Entry 2IGN (X-ray diffraction, 1.65 A resolution); this record covers chains B and D of the 4 polymer chains in the assembly.

== Chain B (and D) ==
Name: Pyranose oxidase
From: Trametes ochracea
Notes: EC 1.1.3.10; chain D of this document is another copy of the same molecule, construct and numbering; everything in this record applies to it too
Reference sequence: Q7ZA32 (Q7ZA32_TRAOC); numbering as in UniProt (aligned over 1-623)
Amino-acid sequence (623 residues; each row starts with the number of its first residue):
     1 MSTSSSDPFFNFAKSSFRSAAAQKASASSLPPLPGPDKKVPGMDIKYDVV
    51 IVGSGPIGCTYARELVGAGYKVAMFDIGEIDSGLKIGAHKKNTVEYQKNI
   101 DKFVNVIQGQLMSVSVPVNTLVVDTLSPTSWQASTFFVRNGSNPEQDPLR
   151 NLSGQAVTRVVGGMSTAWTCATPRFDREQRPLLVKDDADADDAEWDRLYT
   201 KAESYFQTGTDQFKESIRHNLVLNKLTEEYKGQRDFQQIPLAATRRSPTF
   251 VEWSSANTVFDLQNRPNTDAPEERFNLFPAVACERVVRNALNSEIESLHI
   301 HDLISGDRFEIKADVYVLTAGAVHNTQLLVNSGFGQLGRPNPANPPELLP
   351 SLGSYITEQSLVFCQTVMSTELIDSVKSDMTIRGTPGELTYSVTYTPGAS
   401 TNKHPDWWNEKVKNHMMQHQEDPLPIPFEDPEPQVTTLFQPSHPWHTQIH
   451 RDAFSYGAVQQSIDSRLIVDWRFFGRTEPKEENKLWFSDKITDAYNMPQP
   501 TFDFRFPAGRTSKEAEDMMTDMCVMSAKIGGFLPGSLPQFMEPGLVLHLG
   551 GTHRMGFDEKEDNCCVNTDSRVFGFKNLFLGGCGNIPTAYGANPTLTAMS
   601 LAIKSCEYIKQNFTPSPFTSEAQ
Disordered / not traced: 1-42, 620-623
Sequence notes: engineered mutation Ala167 (His in Q7ZA32)
Residues lining bound ligands: FAD (flavin-adenine dinucleotide): Val52, Gly53, Ser54, Gly55, Pro56, Ile57, Gly58, Phe75, Asp76, Ile77, Gly78, Ile107, Leu111, Thr158, Arg159, Val160, Gly162, Gly163, Met164, Ser165, Ala167, Trp168, Thr169, Cys170, Ala171, Val281, Ala282, Cys283, Thr319, Ala320, Gly321, His324, Leu547, His548, Gly582, Cys583, Asn593, Pro594, Thr595
From the paper describing this entry:
  - mutagenesis - H167A: decreased catalytic activity on D-Glc
  - specificity-determining residues: Asp452, Arg472 (proposed by the authors, not directly observed)
  - mutagenesis - H548N (46,000-fold): abolished catalytic activity

== Interface between chain B and chain D ==
Pairs across the interface (20):
  Glu516(B) with Ala527(D); Gly531(D)
  Met519(B) with Phe532(D), hydrophobic
  Thr520(B) with Val524(D); Ala527(D)
  Cys523(B) with Cys523(D), hydrophobic
  Val524(B) with Thr520(D); Val524(D), hydrophobic
  Ala527(B) with Glu516(D); Thr520(D)
  Gly531(B) with Glu516(D)
  Phe532(B) with Met519(D), hydrophobic; Pro538(D)
  Leu537(B) with Leu537(D), hydrophobic; Pro538(D); Gln539(D)
  Pro538(B) with Phe532(D); Leu537(D); Pro538(D), hydrophobic
  Gln539(B) with Leu537(D)
Also at the interface, not in a pair above, chain B (12 interface residues in all): Gly530
Also at the interface, not in a pair above, chain D (12 interface residues in all): Gly530

== Summary ==
Chain B and chain D each contribute 12 residues to their interface. Chain B binds flavin-adenine dinucleotide.
The paper reports that H167A of chain B reduces catalytic activity on D-Glc; specificity determinants
Asp452(B) and Arg472(B).
Chain B and chain D are both Pyranose oxidase (Trametes ochracea); the structure, Crystal structure of
recombinant pyranose 2-oxidase H167A mutant, was determined by X-ray diffraction, deposited together with
2IGK, 2IGM and 2IGO.
